PDB entry 5MPA | electron microscopy, 4.50 A resolution (low resolution: residue-level contacts below are approximate; hydrogen-bond / salt-bridge calls are withheld) | chains K and J of the 34 polymer chains in the assembly

# Chain K
Molecule: 26S protease regulatory subunit 6B homolog
Organism: Saccharomyces cerevisiae (strain ATCC 204508 / S288c)
UniProtKB: P33298 (PRS6B_YEAST); residues 1-428 here = UniProt positions 1-428
Amino-acid sequence (428 residues; row label = number of the first residue in the row):
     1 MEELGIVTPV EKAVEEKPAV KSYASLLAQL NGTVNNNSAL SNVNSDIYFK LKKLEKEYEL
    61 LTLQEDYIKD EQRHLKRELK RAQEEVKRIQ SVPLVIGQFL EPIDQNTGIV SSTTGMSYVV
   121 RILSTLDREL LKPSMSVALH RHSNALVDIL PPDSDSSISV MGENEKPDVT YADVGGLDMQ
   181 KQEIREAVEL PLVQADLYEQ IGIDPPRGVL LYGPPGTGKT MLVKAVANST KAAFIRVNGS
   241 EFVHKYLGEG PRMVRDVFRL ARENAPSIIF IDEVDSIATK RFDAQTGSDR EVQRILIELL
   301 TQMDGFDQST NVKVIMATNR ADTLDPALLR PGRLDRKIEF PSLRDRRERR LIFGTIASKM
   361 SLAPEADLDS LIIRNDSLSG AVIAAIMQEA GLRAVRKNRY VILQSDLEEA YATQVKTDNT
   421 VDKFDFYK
Not modelled in the structure: 1-39
Bound ions: Mg2+: Thr-220 (together with ATP)
Small-molecule neighbours: ATP (adenosine-5'-triphosphate): Asp-173, Val-174, Gly-175, Gly-176, Pro-215, Gly-216, Thr-217, Gly-218, Lys-219, Thr-220, Met-221, Glu-273, Asn-319, Ile-352, Thr-355, Gly-380, Ala-381, Ala-384
UniProt features mapped onto this chain:
  - binding site (ATP): Gly-213 to Thr-220
  - modified residue: Met-1 (N-acetylmethionine)
  - cross-link: Lys-280 (Glycyl lysine isopeptide (Lys-Gly) (interchain with G-Cter in ubiquitin))

# Chain J
Molecule: 26S protease regulatory subunit 8 homolog
Organism: Saccharomyces cerevisiae (strain ATCC 204508 / S288c)
UniProtKB: Q01939 (PRS8_YEAST); residues 1-405 here = UniProt positions 1-405
Amino-acid sequence (405 residues; row label = number of the first residue in the row):
     1 MTAAVTSSNI VLETHESGIK PYFEQKIQET ELKIRSKTEN VRRLEAQRNA LNDKVRFIKD
    61 ELRLLQEPGS YVGEVIKIVS DKKVLVKVQP EGKYIVDVAK DINVKDLKAS QRVCLRSDSY
   121 MLHKVLENKA DPLVSLMMVE KVPDSTYDMV GGLTKQIKEI KEVIELPVKH PELFESLGIA
   181 QPKGVILYGP PGTGKTLLAR AVAHHTDCKF IRVSGAELVQ KYIGEGSRMV RELFVMAREH
   241 APSIIFMDEI DSIGSTRVEG SGGGDSEVQR TMLELLNQLD GFETSKNIKI IMATNRLDIL
   301 DPALLRPGRI DRKIEFPPPS VAARAEILRI HSRKMNLTRG INLRKVAEKM NGCSGADVKG
   361 VCTEAGMYAL RERRIHVTQE DFELAVGKVM NKNQETAISV AKLFK
Not modelled in the structure: 1-12, 399-405
Bound ions: Mg2+: Thr-196 (together with ADP)
Small-molecule neighbours: ADP (adenosine-5'-diphosphate): Met-149, Val-150, Gly-151, Leu-153, Pro-191, Gly-192, Thr-193, Gly-194, Lys-195, Thr-196, Leu-197, Ile-327, Gly-355, Ala-356, Lys-359
UniProt features mapped onto this chain:
  - binding site (ATP): Gly-189 to Thr-196
  - modified residue: Thr-2 (N-acetylthreonine)

# How chain K and chain J interact
Contacting residue pairs (100):
  Leu-40(K) / Glu-13(J)
  Leu-40(K) / Glu-16(J)
  Leu-40(K) / Ser-17(J)
  Ser-41(K) / Glu-16(J)
  Asn-44(K) / Glu-16(J)
  Asn-44(K) / Lys-20(J)
  Ile-47(K) / Lys-20(J)
  Ile-47(K) / Glu-24(J)
  Ile-47(K) / Ile-27(J)
  Leu-51(K) / Ile-27(J)
  Glu-55(K) / Thr-30(J)
  Tyr-58(K) / Ile-34(J)
  Glu-59(K) / Lys-33(J)
  Thr-62(K) / Lys-33(J)
  Glu-65(K) / Asn-40(J)
  Glu-65(K) / Val-41(J)
  Glu-65(K) / Leu-44(J)
  Ile-68(K) / Val-41(J)
  Ile-68(K) / Leu-44(J)
  Glu-71(K) / Arg-48(J)
  Gln-72(K) / Leu-51(J)
  Leu-75(K) / Leu-51(J)
  Leu-75(K) / Val-55(J)
  Glu-78(K) / Val-55(J)
  Glu-78(K) / Lys-59(J)
  Leu-79(K) / Leu-51(J)
  Leu-79(K) / Val-55(J)
  Leu-79(K) / Ile-58(J)
  Ala-82(K) / Ile-58(J)
  Glu-85(K) / Leu-62(J)
  Ile-89(K) / Leu-62(J)
  Glu-101(K) / Asn-128(J)
  Ile-103(K) / Leu-126(J)
  Ile-103(K) / Glu-127(J)
  Ile-103(K) / Asn-128(J)
  Ile-109(K) / Leu-126(J)
  Ile-109(K) / Asn-128(J)
  Gly-115(K) / Pro-90(J)
  Met-116(K) / Tyr-71(J)
  Met-116(K) / Pro-90(J)
  Met-116(K) / Glu-91(J)
  Ser-117(K) / Tyr-71(J)
  Ser-117(K) / Val-72(J)
  Tyr-118(K) / Ser-70(J)
  Tyr-118(K) / Tyr-71(J)
  Val-119(K) / Glu-67(J)
  Val-119(K) / Ser-70(J)
  Val-119(K) / Tyr-71(J)
  Val-119(K) / Val-72(J)
  Val-120(K) / Glu-67(J)
  Arg-121(K) / Leu-64(J)
  Arg-121(K) / Leu-65(J)
  Arg-121(K) / Glu-67(J)
  Leu-123(K) / Glu-61(J)
  Leu-123(K) / Leu-65(J)
  Ser-124(K) / Phe-57(J)
  Ser-124(K) / Glu-61(J)
  Ser-143(K) / Gln-66(J)
  Ser-143(K) / Glu-67(J)
  Asn-144(K) / Glu-67(J)
  Ala-145(K) / Leu-65(J)
  Glu-186(K) / Leu-370(J)
  Glu-186(K) / Arg-371(J)
  Gln-194(K) / Arg-373(J)
  Leu-197(K) / Leu-370(J)
  Leu-197(K) / Arg-373(J)
  Tyr-198(K) / Leu-370(J)
  Gln-200(K) / Asn-336(J)
  Gln-200(K) / Ile-375(J)
  Ile-201(K) / Lys-334(J)
  Ile-201(K) / Met-335(J)
  Ile-201(K) / Gly-366(J)
  Ile-201(K) / Ala-369(J)
  Ile-201(K) / Leu-370(J)
  Ile-201(K) / Arg-374(J)
  Ile-201(K) / Ile-375(J)
  Ile-201(K) / Val-377(J)
  Ile-203(K) / Thr-363(J)
  Ile-203(K) / Met-367(J)
  Phe-282(K) / Leu-218(J)
  Asp-283(K) / Gly-224(J)
  Arg-290(K) / Lys-221(J)
  Gln-293(K) / Glu-217(J)
  Gln-293(K) / Gln-220(J)
  Gln-293(K) / Lys-221(J)
  Arg-294(K) / Lys-221(J)
  Leu-296(K) / Leu-218(J)
  Ile-297(K) / Leu-218(J)
  Leu-300(K) / Val-139(J)
  Leu-300(K) / Leu-218(J)
  Asp-325(K) / Leu-218(J)
  Ala-327(K) / Leu-218(J)
  Arg-330(K) / Glu-140(J)
  Arg-330(K) / Lys-141(J)
  Arg-330(K) / Val-142(J)
  Arg-330(K) / Pro-143(J)
  Arg-330(K) / Arg-200(J)
  Gly-332(K) / Lys-141(J)
  Arg-333(K) / Glu-140(J)
  Arg-333(K) / Lys-141(J)
Also at the interface, not in a pair above, chain K (71 interface residues in all): Val-43, Tyr-48, Leu-61, Gln-64, Lys-69, Lys-76, Gln-83, Val-86, Pro-102, Ile-122, His-142, Leu-190, Gly-202, Ala-284, Gln-285, Asp-304, Pro-331
Also at the interface, not in a pair above, chain J (68 interface residues in all): Phe-23, Glu-31, Lys-37, Glu-45, Asn-52, Lys-54, Arg-56, Arg-112, Lys-124, Met-138, Arg-212, Ile-223

# Summary
The interface between chain K and chain J involves 71 residues on one side and 68 on the other. Ligands of
chain K: ATP. Chain J binds ADP. From UniProt: 8 ATP-binding residues on chain K; 8 ATP-binding residues on
chain J.
Chain K is 26S protease regulatory subunit 6B homolog and chain J is 26S protease regulatory subunit 8
homolog, both from Saccharomyces cerevisiae (strain ATCC 204508 / S288c); the structure, 26S proteasome in
presence of ATP (s2), was determined by electron microscopy (same publication as 5MP9, 5MPB, 5MPC, 5MPD and
5MPE).
